3N7N - chains D and F of the 6 polymer chains in the assembly; structure by X-ray diffraction, 3.90 A resolution.

[Chain D]
Protein: Monopolin complex subunit CSM1
From: Saccharomyces cerevisiae
Reference sequence: P25651 (CSM1_YEAST); residue numbers follow UniProt; this construct covers 1-190
Chain sequence (190 residues; row label = number of the first residue in the row):
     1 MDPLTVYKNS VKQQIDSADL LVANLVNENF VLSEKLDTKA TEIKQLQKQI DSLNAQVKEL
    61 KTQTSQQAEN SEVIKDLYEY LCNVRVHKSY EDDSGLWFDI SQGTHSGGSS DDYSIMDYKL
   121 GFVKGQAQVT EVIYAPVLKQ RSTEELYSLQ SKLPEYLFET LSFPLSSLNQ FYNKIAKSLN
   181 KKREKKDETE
Disordered / not traced: 1-2, 102-114, 124-129, 180-190
From the paper describing this entry:
  - mutagenesis - Y156E, L161D, L161K: decreased binding to Dsn1
  - mutagenesis - Y156E, L161D, L161K: decreased binding to Mif2
  - mutagenesis - Y156E, L161D, L161K: unchanged binding to Mam1
  - mutagenesis - K174E: decreased binding to Tof2
  - mutagenesis - Y156E, L161D: decreased localization to Lrs4

[Chain F]
Protein: Monopolin complex subunit LRS4
From: Saccharomyces cerevisiae
Notes: fragment: delta 38-44
Reference sequence: Q04087 (LRS4_YEAST); aligned to UniProt positions 1-95 over residues 1-95 (the alignment contains insertions or deletions, so no single offset holds)
Chain sequence (95 residues; each row starts with the number of its first residue):
     1 MTTLLQLLSN YYKAKLDSER IYNEYVQSQY EFASLDKPKK VVDETLFLQR QIAQLNKQLQ
    61 LSFQENEKLL SVQKNQKALY QSKLSSKDAF IDDLK
Disordered / not traced: 1-2, 33-95

[Chain D / chain F interface]
Residue-residue contacts (6):
  Tyr7(D) with Ile21(F), hydrophobic
  Val11(D) with Ser18(F)
  Gln14(D) with Ala14(F)
  Leu21(D) with Leu7(F); Leu8(F), hydrophobic; Tyr11(F), hydrophobic
Also at the interface, not in a pair above, chain D (9 interface residues in all): Ser10, Ile15, Ala18, Asn24, Glu28
Also at the interface, not in a pair above, chain F (11 interface residues in all): Leu4, Asn10, Lys13, Asp17, Tyr22

[Overview]
9 residues of chain D face 11 of chain F across their interface. From the paper: Y156E, L161D and L161K of
chain D reduce binding to Dsn1; Y156E, L161D and L161K of chain D reduce binding to Mif2.
Chain D is Monopolin complex subunit CSM1 and chain F is Monopolin complex subunit LRS4, both from
Saccharomyces cerevisiae; the structure, Structure of Csm1/Lrs4 complex, was determined by X-ray diffraction,
deposited together with 3N4R, 3N4S and 3N4X.
